PDB entry 2Q9G | X-ray diffraction, 2.40 A resolution | chain A

[Chain A]
Molecule: Cytochrome P450 46A1
Organism: Homo sapiens
Notes: EC 1.14.13.98
Reference sequence: Q9Y6A2 (CP46A_HUMAN); numbering as in UniProt (aligned over 51-500)
Amino-acid sequence (456 residues; row label = number of the first residue in the row):
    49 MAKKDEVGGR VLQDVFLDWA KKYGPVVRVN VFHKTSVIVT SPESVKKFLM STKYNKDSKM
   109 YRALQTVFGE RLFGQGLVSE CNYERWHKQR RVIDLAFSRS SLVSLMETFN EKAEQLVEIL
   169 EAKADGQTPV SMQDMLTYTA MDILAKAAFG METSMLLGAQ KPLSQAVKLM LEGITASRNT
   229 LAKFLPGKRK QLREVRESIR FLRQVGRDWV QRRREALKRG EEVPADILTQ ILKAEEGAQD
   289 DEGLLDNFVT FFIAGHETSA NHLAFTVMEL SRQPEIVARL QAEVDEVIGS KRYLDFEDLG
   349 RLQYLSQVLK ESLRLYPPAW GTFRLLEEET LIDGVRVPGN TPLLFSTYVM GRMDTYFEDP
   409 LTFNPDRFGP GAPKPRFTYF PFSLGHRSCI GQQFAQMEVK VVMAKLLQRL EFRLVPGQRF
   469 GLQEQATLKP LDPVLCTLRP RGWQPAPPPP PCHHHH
Unresolved in the structure: 49-58, 230-239, 491-504
Differences from the reference sequence: expression tag (49-50, 501-504)
Swiss-Prot annotation at these positions:
  - binding site (heme): Cys437
Bound ions: heme Fe near Cys437 (its only coordinating residue here)
Residues lining bound ligands: heme (HEM): Lys104, Tyr109, Leu125, Val126, Trp134, Arg138, Phe145, Leu192, Ile275, Thr298, Phe299, Ala302, Gly303, Thr306, Ser307, His310, Pro366, Ala367, Gly369, Thr370, Arg372, Pro429, Phe430, Ser431, Arg435, Ser436, Cys437, Ile438, Gly439, Phe442, Ala443, Glu446
From the paper describing this entry:
  - conformationally variable residues (order/disorder transition): Ala230 to Gln239

[In short]
Bound to chain A: heme. From UniProt: heme-binding residue Cys437. From the paper: conformational variability
at Ala230.
Chain A is Cytochrome P450 46A1 (Homo sapiens); the structure, Crystal structure of human cytochrome P450
46A1, was determined by X-ray diffraction (same publication as 2Q9F).
